Entry 3BJ3 (X-ray diffraction, 2.10 A resolution); this record covers chains A and C of the 4 polymer chains in the assembly.

== Chain A (and C) ==
Molecule: hemoglobin alpha
Source organism: Perca flavescens
Notes: chain C of this document is another copy of the same molecule, construct and numbering; everything in this record applies to it too
Sequence (142 residues; each row starts with the number of its first residue):
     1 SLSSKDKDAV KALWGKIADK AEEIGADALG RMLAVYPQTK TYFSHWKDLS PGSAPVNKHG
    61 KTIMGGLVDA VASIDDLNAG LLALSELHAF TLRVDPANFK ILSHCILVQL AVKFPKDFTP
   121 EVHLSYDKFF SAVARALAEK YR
Ion coordination: heme Fe near His88 (its only coordinating residue here)
Residues lining bound ligands:
  - acetyl group (ACE), molecule 1: Ser1, Leu2, Lys128, Arg135
  - acetyl group (ACE), molecule 2: Asn78, Arg135, Glu139
  - heme (HEM): Met32, Thr39, Tyr42, Phe43, His45, Trp46, His59, Thr62, Ile63, Gly66, Leu67, Leu84, Leu87, His88, Leu92, Val94, Asn98, Phe99, Leu102, Val133, Leu137

== How chain A and chain C interact ==
Residue-residue contacts - 12 pairs, chain A then chain C:
  Ser1(A) - Glu139(C)  hydrogen bond
  Asn78(A) - Ser1(C)
  Leu124(A) - Arg142(C)
  Asp127(A) - Arg142(C)  salt bridge
  Lys128(A) - Arg142(C)  hydrogen bond (side chain-backbone)
  Ser131(A) - Arg142(C)
  Arg135(A) - Arg135(C)
  Glu139(A) - Ser1(C)  hydrogen bond
  Arg142(A) - Leu124(C)
  Arg142(A) - Asp127(C)  salt bridge
  Arg142(A) - Lys128(C)  hydrogen bond (backbone-side chain)
  Arg142(A) - Ser131(C)  hydrogen bond
Other interface residues (no listed pair), chain C (9 interface residues in all): Asn78

== In short ==
The chain A/chain C interface involves 9 residues from each chain, with 5 hydrogen bonds and 2 salt bridges.
Polar contacts include Asp127(A)-Arg142(C), Ser1(A)-Glu139(C) and Lys128(A)-Arg142(C). Bound to chain A: heme
and acetyl group.
Both chains are hemoglobin alpha (Perca flavescens). Entry 3BJ3 (met-Perch hemoglobin at pH 8.0) was
determined by X-ray diffraction (same publication as 2QSP, 2QSS, 2R1H, 3BJ1 and 3BJ2).
